5HRU - chains A and C of the 3 polymer chains in the assembly; structure by X-ray diffraction, 1.71 A resolution.

Chain A:
Molecule: L-lactate dehydrogenase
Source organism: Plasmodium vivax
Notes: EC 1.1.1.27
UniProt: Q4PRK9 (Q4PRK9_PLAVI); residue numbers follow UniProt; this construct covers 1-316
Amino-acid sequence (346 residues; numbered -29 to 316; the number before each row is that of its first residue; numbers below 1 keep their minus sign (Met-29 is residue -29)):
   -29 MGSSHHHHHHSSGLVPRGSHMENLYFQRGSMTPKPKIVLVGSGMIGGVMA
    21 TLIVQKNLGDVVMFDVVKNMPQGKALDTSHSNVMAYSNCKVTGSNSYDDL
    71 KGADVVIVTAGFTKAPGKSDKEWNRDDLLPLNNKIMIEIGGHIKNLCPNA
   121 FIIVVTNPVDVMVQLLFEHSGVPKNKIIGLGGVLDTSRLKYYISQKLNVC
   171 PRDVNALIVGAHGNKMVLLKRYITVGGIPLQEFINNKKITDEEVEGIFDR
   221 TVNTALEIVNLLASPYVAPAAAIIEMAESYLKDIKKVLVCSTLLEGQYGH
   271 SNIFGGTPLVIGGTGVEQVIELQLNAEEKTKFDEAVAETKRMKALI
Disordered / not traced: -29 to 3, 87-94
Differences from the reference sequence: expression tag (-29 to 0)
What the authors report for this chain:
  - binding site for the 32-nt DNA strand (chain C): Gly11, Gly13, Met14, Asp35, Val36, Val37, Lys38, Met40, Lys44, Thr79, Ala80, Gly81, Phe82, Thr83, Asp97, Leu98, Ile105, Leu232, Ser234, Tyr236
  - binding site for Mg2+: Lys84

Chain C:
Molecule: 32-nt DNA strand
Sequence (32 nucleotides; row label = number of the first residue in the row):
     3 TCGATTGGATTGTGCCGGAAGTGCTGGCTCGA
Bound ions: Mg2+ near DT8 (its only coordinating residue here)
What the authors report for this chain:
  - Mg2+ coordination: DT8, DG9
  - Mg2+ coordination through a water molecule: DT7, DG10, DG16
  - contacts within the chain: DG9-DC17, DG10-DC17, DA11-DT15, DT12-DA22, DT13-DA21, DT13-DG14

How chain A and chain C interact:
Residue-residue contacts (19; chain A residue first):
  Met14(A) with DA11(C), phosphate contact
  Val36(A) with DT24(C), base contact
  Val37(A) with DT24(C), base contact
  Gly81(A) with DT24(C), base contact
  Phe82(A) with DG23(C), base contact; DT24(C), base contact; DG25(C), base contact
  Thr83(A) with DT12(C), hydrogen bond to the phosphate; DG23(C), hydrogen bond to the base
  Lys84(A) with DG23(C), base contact
  Asp97(A) with DG23(C), base contact
  Leu98(A) with DG23(C), base contact
  Leu101(A) with DG23(C), base contact
  Ile105(A) with DT24(C), base contact
  Leu232(A) with DG9(C), base contact; DC17(C), phosphate contact; DC18(C), phosphate contact
  Ser234(A) with DA11(C), phosphate contact
  Tyr236(A) with DA11(C), hydrogen bond to the phosphate
Interface residues without a listed pair, chain A (16 interface residues in all): Ala80, Ala85
Interface residues without a listed pair, chain C (10 interface residues in all): DA21, DA22
Interface features reported in the paper:
  - pairs named by the authors: Phe82(A)-DG23(C) (hydrophobic contact), Thr83(A)-DG23(C) (backbone contact), Leu232(A)-DC17(C), Leu232(A)-DC18(C), Tyr236(A)-DA11(C) (hydrogen bond)
  - interface residues, chain A: Met14(A), Val36(A), Val37(A), Ala80(A), Gly81(A), Phe82(A), Asp97(A), Leu98(A), Ile105(A), Ser234(A)

In short:
Chain A and chain C form an interface of 16 and 10 residues respectively, with 3 hydrogen bonds. Polar
contacts include Thr83(A)-DG23(C), Thr83(A)-DT12(C) and Tyr236(A)-DA11(C). The authors report a hydrophobic
contact between Phe82(A) and DG23(C); a backbone contact between Thr83(A) and DG23(C); contacts between
Leu232(A) and DC17(C) and Leu232(A) and DC18(C). From the paper: a binding site for the 32-nt DNA strand
(chain C) at Gly11(A), Gly13(A) and Met14(A) among others; a binding site for Mg2+ at Lys84(A).
Here chain A is L-lactate dehydrogenase (Plasmodium vivax) and chain C is a 32-nt DNA strand. Entry 5HRU
(Crystal structure of Plasmodium vivax LDH in complex with a DNA aptamer called pL1) was determined by X-ray
diffraction (same publication as 5HS4 and 5HTO).
